8JSG - chains g and o of the 22 polymer chains in the assembly; structure by electron microscopy, 4.60 A resolution (low resolution: residue-level contacts below are approximate; hydrogen-bond / salt-bridge calls are withheld).

[Chain g]
Molecule: 16S ribosomal RNA
Source organism: Escherichia coli
Sequence (1540 nucleotides; numbered 1 to 1540; the number before each row is that of its first residue):
     1 AAAUUGAAGA GUUUGAUCAU GGCUCAGAUU GAACGCUGGC GGCAGGCCUA ACACAUGCAA
    61 GUCGAACGGU AACAGGAAGA AGCUUGCUUC UUUGCUGACG AGUGGCGGAC GGGUGAGUAA
   121 UGUCUGGGAA ACUGCCUGAU GGAGGGGGAU AACUACUGGA AACGGUAGCU AAUACCGCAU
   181 AACGUCGCAA GACCAAAGAG GGGGACCUUC GGGCCUCUUG CCAUCGGAUG UGCCCAGAUG
   241 GGAUUAGCUA GUAGGUGGGG UAACGGCUCA CCUAGGCGAC GAUCCCUAGC UGGUCUGAGA
   301 GGAUGACCAG CCACACUGGA ACUGAGACAC GGUCCAGACU CCUACGGGAG GCAGCAGUGG
   361 GGAAUAUUGC ACAAUGGGCG CAAGCCUGAU GCAGCCAUGC CGCGUGUAUG AAGAAGGCCU
   421 UCGGGUUGUA AAGUACUUUC AGCGGGGAGG AAGGGAGUAA AGUUAAUACC UUUGCUCAUU
   481 GACGUUACCC GCAGAAGAAG CACCGGCUAA CUCCGUGCCA GCAGCCGCGG UAAUACGGAG
   541 GGUGCAAGCG UUAAUCGGAA UUACUGGGCG UAAAGCGCAC GCAGGCGGUU UGUUAAGUCA
   601 GAUGUGAAAU CCCCGGGCUC AACCUGGGAA CUGCAUCUGA UACUGGCAAG CUUGAGUCUC
   661 GUAGAGGGGG GUAGAAUUCC AGGUGUAGCG GUGAAAUGCG UAGAGAUCUG GAGGAAUACC
   721 GGUGGCGAAG GCGGCCCCCU GGACGAAGAC UGACGCUCAG GUGCGAAAGC GUGGGGAGCA
   781 AACAGGAUUA GAUACCCUGG UAGUCCACGC CGUAAACGAU GUCGACUUGG AGGUUGUGCC
   841 CUUGAGGCGU GGCUUCCGGA GCUAACGCGU UAAGUCGACC GCCUGGGGAG UACGGCCGCA
   901 AGGUUAAAAC UCAAAUGAAA UGACGGGGGC CCGCACAAGC GGUGGAGCAU GUGGUUUAAU
   961 UCGAUGCAAC GCGAAGAACC UUACCUGGUC UUGACAUCCA CGGAAGUUUU CAGAGAUGAG
  1021 AAUGUGCCUU CGGGAACCGU GAGACAGGUG CUGCAUGGCU GUCGUCAGCU CGUGUUGUGA
  1081 AAUGUUGGGU UAAGUCCCGC AACGAGCGCA ACCCUUAUCC UUUGUUGCCA GCGGUCCGGC
  1141 CGGGAACUCA AAGGAGACUG CCAGUGAUAA ACUGGAGGAA GGUGGGGAUG ACGUCAAGUC
  1201 AUCAUGGCCC UUACGACCAG GGCUACACAC GUGCUACAAU GGCGCAUACA AAGAGAAGCG
  1261 ACCUCGCGAG AGCAAGCGGA CCUCAUAAAG UGCGUCGUAG UCCGGAUUGG AGUCUGCAAC
  1321 UCGACUCCAU GAAGUCGGAA UCGCUAGUAA UCGUGGAUCA GAAUGCCACG GUGAAUACGU
  1381 UCCCGGGCCU UGUACACACC GCCCGUCACA CCAUGGGAGU GGGUUGCAAA AGAAGUAGGU
  1441 AGCUUAACCU UCGGGAGGGC GCUUACCACU UUGUGAUUCA UGACUGGGGU GAAGUCGUAA
  1501 CAAGGUAACC GUAGGGGAAC CUGCGGUUGG AUCACCUCCU
Not modelled in the structure: 1

[Chain o]
Protein: Small ribosomal subunit protein uS9
Source organism: Escherichia coli
UniProt: P0A7X3 (RS9_ECOLI); residues 1-129 here correspond to UniProt positions 2-130 (UniProt number = residue number + 1)
Amino-acid sequence (129 residues; numbered 1 to 129; the number before each row is that of its first residue):
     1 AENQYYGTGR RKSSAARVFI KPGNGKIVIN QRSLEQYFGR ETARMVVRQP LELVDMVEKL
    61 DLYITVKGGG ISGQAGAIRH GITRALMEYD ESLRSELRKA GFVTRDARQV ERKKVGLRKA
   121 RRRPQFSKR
Not modelled in the structure: 1-2

[Chain g / chain o interface]
Contacting residue pairs - 90 pairs, chain g then chain o:
  C967(g) - Phe126(o)
  C967(g) - Lys128(o)
  A969(g) - Lys128(o)
  U1116(g) - Gln109(o)
  A1117(g) - Arg105(o)
  A1117(g) - Ala107(o)
  U1118(g) - Arg10(o)
  U1118(g) - Arg84(o)
  C1119(g) - Arg10(o)
  C1119(g) - Arg84(o)
  A1130(g) - Gln4(o)
  A1146(g) - Tyr6(o)
  A1146(g) - Phe19(o)
  C1147(g) - Arg17(o)
  U1148(g) - Thr8(o)
  U1148(g) - Ala15(o)
  G1178(g) - Arg98(o)
  A1179(g) - Arg98(o)
  A1179(g) - Arg105(o)
  A1180(g) - Arg105(o)
  G1186(g) - Glu111(o)
  G1187(g) - Lys114(o)
  G1231(g) - Lys128(o)
  U1232(g) - Gln125(o)
  G1233(g) - Arg118(o)
  G1233(g) - Gln125(o)
  U1247(g) - Phe38(o)
  A1248(g) - Arg32(o)
  A1248(g) - Tyr37(o)
  A1248(g) - Phe38(o)
  C1249(g) - Tyr37(o)
  C1249(g) - Gly69(o)
  C1249(g) - Gly70(o)
  C1249(g) - Gln74(o)
  A1250(g) - Lys67(o)
  A1251(g) - Lys67(o)
  A1289(g) - Gly70(o)
  A1289(g) - Ile71(o)
  G1290(g) - Phe38(o)
  G1290(g) - Arg40(o)
  G1290(g) - Glu41(o)
  G1290(g) - Thr42(o)
  U1291(g) - Arg40(o)
  U1341(g) - Arg129(o)
  C1342(g) - Gln125(o)
  C1342(g) - Phe126(o)
  C1342(g) - Arg129(o)
  G1343(g) - Arg121(o)
  G1343(g) - Arg122(o)
  G1343(g) - Arg123(o)
  G1343(g) - Phe126(o)
  C1344(g) - Arg121(o)
  C1344(g) - Arg123(o)
  U1345(g) - Arg121(o)
  A1346(g) - Arg108(o)
  A1346(g) - Arg121(o)
  G1347(g) - Lys12(o)
  G1347(g) - Arg108(o)
  G1347(g) - Gln109(o)
  U1348(g) - Val110(o)
  U1348(g) - Glu111(o)
  U1348(g) - Ala120(o)
  U1348(g) - Arg121(o)
  A1349(g) - Lys119(o)
  A1349(g) - Ala120(o)
  A1349(g) - Arg121(o)
  A1349(g) - Arg122(o)
  A1350(g) - Lys119(o)
  A1350(g) - Arg122(o)
  C1366(g) - Arg118(o)
  C1367(g) - Lys113(o)
  A1368(g) - Arg112(o)
  A1368(g) - Lys113(o)
  A1368(g) - Lys114(o)
  A1368(g) - Val115(o)
  C1369(g) - Arg112(o)
  C1369(g) - Lys113(o)
  G1370(g) - Ser13(o)
  G1370(g) - Val110(o)
  G1371(g) - Lys12(o)
  G1371(g) - Ser13(o)
  G1371(g) - Gly69(o)
  G1371(g) - Gly70(o)
  G1371(g) - Ile71(o)
  U1372(g) - Lys12(o)
  U1372(g) - Gly70(o)
  U1372(g) - Ile71(o)
  U1372(g) - Ser72(o)
  U1372(g) - Gly73(o)
  G1373(g) - Ser72(o)
Interface residues without a listed pair, chain g (48 interface residues in all): C1120, C1129, G1177, A1246
Interface residues without a listed pair, chain o (56 interface residues in all): Gly7, Arg11, Lys21, Arg44, Val66, Gly68, Arg94, Val103, Thr104, Gly116, Pro124, Ser127

[Overview]
48 residues of chain g and 56 residues of chain o are in contact.
Here chain g is 16S ribosomal RNA and chain o is Small ribosomal subunit protein uS9, both from Escherichia
coli. Entry 8JSG (Structure of the 30S-IF3 complex from Escherichia coli) was determined by electron
microscopy together with 8JSH from the same study.
